PDB entry 3ZEA | X-ray diffraction, 1.82 A resolution | chains A and B

Chain A:
Name: Periplasmic [nifese] hydrogenase, small subunit
From: Desulfovibrio vulgaris
Notes: EC 1.12.7.2
UniProt: Q72AS4 (Q72AS4_DESVH); residues 1-283 here correspond to UniProt positions 35-317 (UniProt number = residue number + 34)
Chain sequence (283 residues; row label = number of the first residue in the row):
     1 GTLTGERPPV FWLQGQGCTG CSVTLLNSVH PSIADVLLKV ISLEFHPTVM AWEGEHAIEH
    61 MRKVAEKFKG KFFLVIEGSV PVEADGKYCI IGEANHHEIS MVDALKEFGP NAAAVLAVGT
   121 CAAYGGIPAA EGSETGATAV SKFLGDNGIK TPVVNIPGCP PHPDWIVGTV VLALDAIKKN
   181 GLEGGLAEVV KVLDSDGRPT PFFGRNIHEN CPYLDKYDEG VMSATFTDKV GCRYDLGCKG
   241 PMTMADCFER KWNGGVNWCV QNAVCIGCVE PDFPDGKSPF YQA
Not modelled in the structure: 1-4
Ion coordination: 4Fe-4S cluster Fe site 1: C18, C21, C121, C159; 4Fe-4S cluster Fe site 2: H208, C211, C232, C238; 4Fe-4S cluster Fe site 3: C247, C259, C265, C268
Ligand contacts:
  - 4Fe-4S cluster (SF4), molecule 1: G17, C18, G20, C21, E77, G78, G119, T120, C121, G158, C159, P160
  - 4Fe-4S cluster (SF4), molecule 2: I207, H208, C211, Y213, L214, Y217, C232, R233, Y234, C238, G240, P241, V260
  - 4Fe-4S cluster (SF4), molecule 3: I207, T243, A245, C247, W252, W258, C259, C265, I266, G267, C268, V269
From the paper describing this entry:
  - 4Fe-4S cluster coordination: C21
  - conformationally variable residues (helix shift): V29 to S42

Chain B:
Name: Periplasmic [nifese] hydrogenase, large subunit, selenocysteine-containing
From: Desulfovibrio vulgaris
Notes: EC 1.12.7.2
UniProt: Q72AS3 (Q72AS3_DESVH); residue numbers follow UniProt; this construct covers 12-495
Chain sequence (485 residues; each row starts with the number of its first residue):
    12 GATGRTTIAI DPVTRIEGHL KAEVVVENGK VVDARLSGGM YRGFETILRG RDPRDASQIV
    72 QRICGVCPTA HSTASVLALD EAFGAKVPNN GRITRNLIFG ANYLQSHILH FYHLSAQDFV
   132 QGPDTAPFVP RFPKSDLRLS KELNKAGVDQ YIEALEVRRI CHEMVALFGG RMPHVQGQVV
   192 GGATEIPTKE KLVEYAARFK KVRDFVEQKY VPVVYTIGSK YKDMFKVGQG FKAALCVGAF
   252 PLDNSGKKHL FMPGVYAKGK DMPFDPSKIK EYVKYSWFAE ETTGLNYKEG KTIPAPDKAG
   312 AYSFVKAPRY DGLSLEVGPL ARMWVNNPEL SPVGKKLLKD LFGISAKKFR DLGEEAAFSL
   372 MGRHVARAEE TYYMLGAIEG WLKEIKAGED TVVMPAVPAS AEGTGFTEAP RGSLLHYVKV
   432 KDSKIDNYQI VSASLWNCNP RDDMGQRGAV EEALIGIPVD DIQNPVNVAR LIRAFDPU
   489 ULGCAVH
Not modelled in the structure: 12-14
Differences from the reference sequence: microheterogeneity Sec489 (Sec in Q72AS3)
Modified / non-standard residues: C75 (cysteinesulfonic acid; OCS); Sec489 (3-(sulfanylselanyl)-l-alanine; PSW)
Ion coordination: Fe2+: E56, I441, H495; Ni2+: C75, C78, Sec489, C492; carbonmonoxide-(dicyano) iron Fe: C78, C492 (together with Ni2+)
Ligand contacts:
  - carbonmonoxide-(dicyano) iron (FCO): C78, H82, A420, P421, R422, L425, S443, A444, S445, Sec489, Sec489, C492
  - hydrosulfuric acid (H2S): C78, P79, T80, A81, F110, N113, P421
From the paper describing this entry:
  - Ni2+ coordination: C75
  - post-translational modification sites: C75

Chain A / chain B interface:
Contacting residue pairs (174; chain A residue first):
  R7(A) - T136(B)  hydrogen bond
  Q14(A) - H30(B)  hydrogen bond (backbone-side chain)
  G15(A) - H30(B)  hydrogen bond (backbone-side chain)
  G15(A) - M51(B)
  Q16(A) - M51(B)
  Q16(A) - Y52(B)  hydrogen bond (side chain-backbone)
  Q16(A) - R53(B)
  G17(A) - M51(B)
  G17(A) - R53(B)
  C18(A) - E28(B)
  C18(A) - R53(B)
  C18(A) - R73(B)
  C18(A) - I74(B)
  C18(A) - C75(B)
  C18(A) - G76(B)  hydrogen bond (backbone-backbone)
  C18(A) - H185(B)
  T19(A) - E28(B)  hydrogen bond
  G20(A) - G76(B)
  G20(A) - P184(B)
  V23(A) - G76(B)
  V23(A) - V77(B)  hydrophobic
  V23(A) - R169(B)
  V23(A) - H173(B)
  V23(A) - P184(B)  hydrophobic
  L26(A) - L120(B)  hydrophobic
  L26(A) - R169(B)
  N27(A) - R169(B)  hydrogen bond
  N27(A) - R170(B)
  N27(A) - H173(B)  hydrogen bond
  N27(A) - M183(B)  hydrogen bond (side chain-backbone)
  S28(A) - R170(B)
  V29(A) - R170(B)
  I33(A) - L166(B)  hydrophobic
  A34(A) - L166(B)  hydrophobic
  L38(A) - T136(B)
  S42(A) - A137(B)
  L43(A) - A137(B)
  L43(A) - P138(B)
  E44(A) - A137(B)
  P47(A) - T25(B)
  P47(A) - R26(B)  hydrogen bond (backbone-backbone)
  T48(A) - R26(B)
  T48(A) - I27(B)
  T48(A) - L125(B)
  V49(A) - R26(B)
  V49(A) - Q128(B)  hydrogen bond (backbone-side chain)
  M50(A) - T25(B)
  M50(A) - R26(B)  hydrogen bond (backbone-side chain)
  M50(A) - P138(B)
  A51(A) - R26(B)  hydrogen bond (backbone-side chain)
  A51(A) - Q128(B)
  A51(A) - P138(B)  hydrogen bond (backbone-backbone)
  A51(A) - F139(B)
  A51(A) - R142(B)
  W52(A) - T25(B)  hydrogen bond (backbone-side chain)
  W52(A) - P141(B)
  W52(A) - R142(B)
  W52(A) - F143(B)
  E53(A) - I21(B)
  E53(A) - P23(B)
  E53(A) - T25(B)
  E53(A) - F143(B)
  E53(A) - A480(B)
  E53(A) - R484(B)  salt bridge
  G54(A) - I21(B)
  G54(A) - D22(B)
  G54(A) - P23(B)  hydrogen bond (backbone-backbone)
  E55(A) - D22(B)
  H56(A) - F143(B)
  H60(A) - P141(B)
  A84(A) - P307(B)  hydrophobic
  K87(A) - P307(B)
  K87(A) - D308(B)  salt bridge
  K87(A) - F315(B)
  Y88(A) - G50(B)
  Y88(A) - M51(B)
  Y88(A) - Y52(B)  hydrogen bond (backbone-backbone)
  Y88(A) - P305(B)
  Y88(A) - P307(B)
  Y88(A) - F315(B)  hydrophobic
  C89(A) - H30(B)
  C89(A) - G50(B)
  C89(A) - M51(B)  hydrophobic
  I90(A) - D22(B)
  I90(A) - H30(B)
  I90(A) - G50(B)  hydrogen bond (backbone-backbone)
  I91(A) - D22(B)
  I91(A) - P23(B)
  I91(A) - H30(B)
  G92(A) - D22(B)
  G92(A) - P23(B)
  E93(A) - A20(B)
  E93(A) - D22(B)  hydrogen bond (backbone-backbone)
  E93(A) - K32(B)  salt bridge
  I127(A) - F55(B)  hydrophobic
  I127(A) - I58(B)
  I127(A) - I70(B)  hydrophobic
  I127(A) - R73(B)
  P128(A) - R53(B)
  A130(A) - R62(B)
  E131(A) - I58(B)
  E131(A) - R62(B)  hydrogen bond (backbone-side chain)
  G132(A) - T57(B)  hydrogen bond (backbone-side chain)
  G132(A) - I58(B)
  S133(A) - I58(B)
  E134(A) - P305(B)
  T135(A) - Y52(B)
  C159(A) - R73(B)  hydrogen bond (backbone-side chain)
  C159(A) - R182(B)  hydrogen bond (backbone-side chain)
  C159(A) - H185(B)
  P160(A) - R182(B)  hydrogen bond (backbone-side chain)
  P160(A) - P184(B)
  P160(A) - H185(B)
  A224(A) - M405(B)
  T225(A) - V403(B)
  T225(A) - M405(B)
  F226(A) - V190(B)  hydrophobic
  F226(A) - T195(B)
  F226(A) - M405(B)  hydrophobic
  T227(A) - A194(B)
  T227(A) - T195(B)
  T227(A) - I197(B)
  T227(A) - D401(B)  hydrogen bond
  T227(A) - T402(B)
  T227(A) - V403(B)
  K229(A) - T195(B)  hydrogen bond (side chain-backbone)
  L236(A) - M405(B)  hydrophobic
  W252(A) - R182(B)
  N253(A) - H173(B)
  N253(A) - E174(B)
  N253(A) - A177(B)
  N253(A) - R182(B)
  N253(A) - M183(B)  hydrogen bond (side chain-backbone)
  G254(A) - E174(B)
  V256(A) - E174(B)
  V256(A) - A177(B)  hydrophobic
  V256(A) - L178(B)  hydrophobic
  V256(A) - K202(B)
  V256(A) - R209(B)
  N257(A) - A177(B)  hydrogen bond (side chain-backbone)
  N257(A) - L178(B)  hydrogen bond (side chain-backbone)
  N257(A) - G181(B)
  N257(A) - E196(B)  hydrogen bond
  N257(A) - K202(B)
  W258(A) - G181(B)
  C259(A) - R182(B)
  C259(A) - Q187(B)  hydrogen bond
  Q261(A) - E196(B)  hydrogen bond
  Q261(A) - K202(B)
  N262(A) - F179(B)  hydrogen bond (side chain-backbone)
  N262(A) - G180(B)
  N262(A) - G181(B)  hydrogen bond (side chain-backbone)
  N262(A) - Q187(B)
  N262(A) - G188(B)  hydrogen bond (side chain-backbone)
  N262(A) - T195(B)  hydrogen bond (backbone-side chain)
  N262(A) - E196(B)  hydrogen bond
  A263(A) - Q187(B)
  A263(A) - T195(B)
  V264(A) - Q187(B)
  I266(A) - Q69(B)
  I266(A) - R73(B)
  I266(A) - Q187(B)
  C268(A) - R182(B)
  D275(A) - R62(B)  salt bridge
  S278(A) - D66(B)
  P279(A) - D63(B)
  P279(A) - D66(B)
  F280(A) - D66(B)  hydrogen bond (backbone-side chain)
  F280(A) - Q69(B)
  F280(A) - I70(B)  hydrophobic
  Y281(A) - R65(B)
  Y281(A) - Q69(B)
  Y281(A) - V190(B)
  Q282(A) - R65(B)  hydrogen bond
Other interface residues (no listed pair), chain A (79 interface residues in all): T24, L37, F45, I58, F273, P274
Other interface residues (no listed pair), chain B (76 interface residues in all): G29, H124, V140, P144, I163

Overview:
79 residues of chain A face 76 of chain B across their interface; the contacts include 39 hydrogen bonds and 4
salt bridges. Among the polar pairs are E53(A)-R484(B), K87(A)-D308(B) and E93(A)-K32(B). Ligands of chain A:
3 copies of 4Fe-4S cluster. The paper reports 4Fe-4S cluster coordination by C21(A); Ni2+ coordination by
C75(B).
Chain A is Periplasmic [nifese] hydrogenase, small subunit and chain B is Periplasmic [nifese] hydrogenase,
large subunit, selenocysteine-containing, both from Desulfovibrio vulgaris; the structure, 3D structure of the
NiFeSe hydrogenase from D. vulgaris Hildenborough in the reduced state at 1.82 ..., was determined by X-ray
diffraction, deposited together with 3ZE6, 3ZE7, 3ZE8 and 3ZE9.
